PDB entry 8CIS | X-ray diffraction, 1.52 A resolution | chains A and B of the 4 polymer chains in the assembly

== Chain A ==
Molecule: Moesin
Organism: Homo sapiens
Reference sequence: P26038 (MOES_HUMAN); residues 1-346 here = UniProt positions 1-346
Chain sequence (347 residues; row label = number of the first residue in the row; numbering starts at 0):
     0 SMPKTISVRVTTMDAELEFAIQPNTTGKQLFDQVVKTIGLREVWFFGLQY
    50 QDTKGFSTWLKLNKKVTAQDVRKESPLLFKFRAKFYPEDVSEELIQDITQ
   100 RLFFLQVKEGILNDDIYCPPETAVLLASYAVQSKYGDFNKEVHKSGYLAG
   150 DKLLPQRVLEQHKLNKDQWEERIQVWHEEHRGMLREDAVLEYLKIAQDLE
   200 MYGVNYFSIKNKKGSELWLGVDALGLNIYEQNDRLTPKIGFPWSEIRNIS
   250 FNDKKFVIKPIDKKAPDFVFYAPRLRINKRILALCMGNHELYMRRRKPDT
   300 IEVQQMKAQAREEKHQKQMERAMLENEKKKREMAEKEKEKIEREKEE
Disordered / not traced: 0-1, 314-346
Construct notes: expression tag (0)
Curated features (UniProtKB/Swiss-Prot):
  - motif: I115 to E120 ([IL]-x-C-x-x-[DE] motif)
  - modified residue: S74 (Phosphoserine), K79 (N6-acetyllysine), K83 (N6-succinyllysine), Y116 (Phosphotyrosine), C117 (S-nitrosocysteine), K139 (N6-acetyllysine), K165 (N6-acetyllysine)

== Chain B ==
Molecule: C3P
Chain sequence (16 residues; each row starts with the number of its first residue):
     1 EDGGSWKYPDAFELSG
Disordered / not traced: 1-3

== Chain A / chain B interface ==
Pairs across the interface - 27 pairs, chain A then chain B:
  T25(A) with G4(B)
  K27(A) with W6(B)
  F30(A) with A11(B), hydrophobic
  V42(A) with A11(B)
  W43(A) with F12(B)
  L59(A) with P9(B)
  K60(A) with P9(B)
  L61(A) with W6(B); Y8(B); P9(B), hydrogen bond (backbone-backbone); D10(B); A11(B)
  N62(A) with W6(B); K7(B), hydrogen bond (side chain-backbone); Y8(B), hydrogen bond (backbone-backbone); P9(B)
  K83(A) with D10(B), salt bridge
  F84(A) with D10(B); F12(B), hydrophobic
  G286(A) with F12(B)
  E289(A) with F12(B); E13(B); L14(B); S15(B), hydrogen bond
  L290(A) with F12(B), hydrophobic
  M292(A) with S15(B)
  R293(A) with F12(B)
Other interface residues (no listed pair), chain A (18 interface residues in all): Q28, M285

== Overview ==
18 residues of chain A and 11 residues of chain B are in contact, with 4 hydrogen bonds and 1 salt bridge.
Polar pairs include K83(A)-D10(B), N62(A)-K7(B) and E289(A)-S15(B).
Chain A is Moesin (Homo sapiens) and chain B is C3P; the structure, The FERM domain of human moesin with two
bound peptides identified by phage display, was determined by X-ray diffraction together with 8CIR, 8CIT,
8CIU, 6TXQ and 6TXS from the same study.
